5O5J - chains A and M of the 24 polymer chains in the assembly; structure by electron microscopy, 3.45 A resolution.

# Chain A
Molecule: 16S rRNA
Organism: Mycobacterium smegmatis str. MC2 155
Sequence (1528 nucleotides; numbered 1 to 1528; the number before each row is that of its first residue):
     1 UUUUUGUUUG GAGAGUUUGA UCCUGGCUCA GGACGAACGC UGGCGGCGUG CUUAACACAU
    61 GCAAGUCGAA CGGAAAGGCC CUUUCGGGGG UACUCGAGUG GCGAACGGGU GAGUAACACG
   121 UGGGUGAUCU GCCCUGCACU UUGGGAUAAG CCUGGGAAAC UGGGUCUAAU ACCGAAUACA
   181 CCCUGCUGGU CGCAUGGCCU GGUAGGGGAA AGCUUUUGCG GUGUGGGAUG GGCCCGCGGC
   241 CUAUCAGCUU GUUGGUGGGG UGAUGGCCUA CCAAGGCGAC GACGGGUAGC CGGCCUGAGA
   301 GGGUGACCGG CCACACUGGG ACUGAGAUAC GGCCCAGACU CCUACGGGAG GCAGCAGUGG
   361 GGAAUAUUGC ACAAUGGGCG CAAGCCUGAU GCAGCGACGC CGCGUGAGGG AUGACGGCCU
   421 UCGGGUUGUA AACCUCUUUC AGCACAGACG AAGCGCAAGU GACGGUAUGU GCAGAAGAAG
   481 GACCGGCCAA CUACGUGCCA GCAGCCGCGG UAAUACGUAG GGUCCGAGCG UUGUCCGGAA
   541 UUACUGGGCG UAAAGAGCUC GUAGGUGGUU UGUCGCGUUG UUCGUGAAAA CUCACAGCUU
   601 AACUGUGGGC GUGCGGGCGA UACGGGCAGA CUAGAGUACU GCAGGGGAGA CUGGAAUUCC
   661 UGGUGUAGCG GUGGAAUGCG CAGAUAUCAG GAGGAACACC GGUGGCGAAG GCGGGUCUCU
   721 GGGCAGUAAC UGACGCUGAG GAGCGAAAGC GUGGGGAGCG AACAGGAUUA GAUACCCUGG
   781 UAGUCCACGC CGUAAACGGU GGGUACUAGG UGUGGGUUUC CUUCCUUGGG AUCCGUGCCG
   841 UAGCUAACGC AUUAAGUACC CCGCCUGGGG AGUACGGCCG CAAGGCUAAA ACUCAAAGGA
   901 AUUGACGGGG GCCCGCACAA GCGGCGGAGC AUGUGGAUUA AUUCGAUGCA ACGCGAAGAA
   961 CCUUACCUGG GUUUGACAUG CACAGGACGC CGGCAGAGAU GUCGGUUCCC UUGUGGCCUG
  1021 UGUGCAGGUG GUGCAUGGCU GUCGUCAGCU CGUGUCGUGA GAUGUUGGGU UAAGUCCCGC
  1081 AACGAGCGCA ACCCUUGUCU CAUGUUGCCA GCACGUUAUG GUGGGGACUC GUGAGAGACU
  1141 GCCGGGGUCA ACUCGGAGGA AGGUGGGGAU GACGUCAAGU CAUCAUGCCC CUUAUGUCCA
  1201 GGGCUUCACA CAUGCUACAA UGGCCGGUAC AAAGGGCUGC GAUGCCGUGA GGUGGAGCGA
  1261 AUCCUUUCAA AGCCGGUCUC AGUUCGGAUC GGGGUCUGCA ACUCGACCCC GUGAAGUCGG
  1321 AGUCGCUAGU AAUCGCAGAU CAGCAACGCU GCGGUGAAUA CGUUCCCGGG CCUUGUACAC
  1381 ACCGCCCGUC ACGUCAUGAA AGUCGGUAAC ACCCGAAGCC GGUGGCCUAA CCCUUGUGGA
  1441 GGGAGCCGUC GAAGGUGGGA UCGGCGAUUG GGACGAAGUC GUAACAAGGU AGCCGUACCG
  1501 GAAGGUGCGG CUGGAUCACC UCCUUUCU
Unresolved in the structure: 1-6, 1518-1528
Metal / ion sites: Mg2+ site 1 near U17 (its only coordinating residue here); Mg2+ site 2 near G25 (its only coordinating residue here); Mg2+ site 3 near A37 (its only coordinating residue here); Mg2+ site 4 near G42 (its only coordinating residue here); Mg2+ site 5: U52, G111; Mg2+ site 6 near U52 (its only coordinating residue here); Mg2+ site 7 near A57 (its only coordinating residue here); Mg2+ site 8: A63, C386, U387; Mg2+ site 9: U66, G101; Mg2+ site 10 near G96 (its only coordinating residue here); Mg2+ site 11 near G103 (its only coordinating residue here); Mg2+ site 12 near A105 (its only coordinating residue here); 116 more Mg2+ sites not listed

# Chain M
Molecule: 30S ribosomal protein S13
Organism: Mycobacterium smegmatis str. MC2 155
Reference sequence: A0QSL5 (RS13_MYCS2); residues 1-124 here = UniProt positions 1-124
Chain sequence (124 residues; numbered 1 to 124; the number before each row is that of its first residue):
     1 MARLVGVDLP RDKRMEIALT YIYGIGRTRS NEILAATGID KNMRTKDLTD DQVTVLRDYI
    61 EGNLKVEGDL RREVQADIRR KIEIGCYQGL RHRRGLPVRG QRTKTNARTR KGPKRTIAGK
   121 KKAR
Unresolved in the structure: 1, 118-124

# Chain A / chain M interface
Contacting residue pairs (83):
  G929(A) with Arg108(M), phosphate contact
  C930(A) with Asn106(M), base contact; Ala107(M), phosphate contact; Arg108(M), hydrogen bond to the phosphate; Thr109(M), hydrogen bond to the phosphate
  A931(A) with Gln101(M), phosphate contact; Arg102(M), phosphate contact; Asn106(M), hydrogen bond to the phosphate
  U932(A) with Arg102(M), salt bridge to the phosphate; Thr105(M), base contact
  G933(A) with Arg102(M), salt bridge to the phosphate; Thr105(M), base contact
  U934(A) with Lys104(M), base contact
  G935(A) with Lys104(M), base contact
  U1206(A) with Gln101(M), phosphate contact; Thr103(M), phosphate contact; Lys104(M), phosphate contact
  C1207(A) with Arg91(M), salt bridge to the phosphate; Leu96(M), phosphate contact; Thr103(M), hydrogen bond to the sugar; Lys104(M), base contact; Lys111(M), hydrogen bond to the sugar
  A1208(A) with Leu96(M), phosphate contact; Lys111(M), salt bridge to the phosphate; Arg115(M), hydrogen bond to the sugar; Ile117(M), base contact
  C1209(A) with Lys104(M), hydrogen bond to the base; Arg108(M), salt bridge to the phosphate; Lys111(M), salt bridge to the phosphate; Arg115(M), phosphate contact; Thr116(M), phosphate contact; Ile117(M), hydrogen bond to the sugar
  A1210(A) with Lys114(M), salt bridge to the phosphate; Thr116(M), hydrogen bond to the phosphate
  U1277(A) with Arg14(M), hydrogen bond to the sugar
  C1278(A) with Arg14(M), sugar contact; Arg44(M), salt bridge to the phosphate
  U1279(A) with Arg44(M), salt bridge to the phosphate
  U1283(A) with Lys13(M), phosphate contact
  U1284(A) with Lys13(M), salt bridge to the phosphate; Arg14(M), hydrogen bond to the base; Ile17(M), base contact; Tyr21(M), hydrogen bond to the phosphate; Arg27(M), hydrogen bond to the sugar
  A1288(A) with Thr109(M), base contact
  U1289(A) with Gln101(M), hydrogen bond to the phosphate; Thr109(M), sugar contact; Arg110(M), hydrogen bond to the sugar
  C1290(A) with His92(M), hydrogen bond to the phosphate; Pro97(M), phosphate contact; Val98(M), hydrogen bond to the phosphate; Arg99(M), salt bridge to the phosphate; Gln101(M), phosphate contact; Arg110(M), salt bridge to the phosphate
  G1291(A) with Val74(M), sugar contact; Asp77(M), hydrogen bond to the sugar; Ile78(M), sugar contact; Lys81(M), salt bridge to the phosphate; Gln88(M), phosphate contact; His92(M), salt bridge to the phosphate; Arg99(M), salt bridge to the phosphate
  G1292(A) with Asp77(M), sugar contact; Arg80(M), salt bridge to the phosphate; Lys81(M), salt bridge to the phosphate
  U1303(A) with Tyr87(M), sugar contact
  C1304(A) with Gly100(M), sugar contact
  G1305(A) with Arg99(M), phosphate contact
  C1310(A) with Thr28(M), hydrogen bond to the phosphate; Arg29(M), hydrogen bond to the sugar
  G1311(A) with Tyr23(M), phosphate contact; Gly24(M), sugar contact; Ile25(M), phosphate contact; Gly26(M), hydrogen bond to the phosphate; Arg27(M), phosphate contact; Thr28(M), phosphate contact; Arg29(M), hydrogen bond to the phosphate; Leu70(M), sugar contact
  U1312(A) with Ile22(M), phosphate contact; Tyr23(M), phosphate contact; Gly24(M), phosphate contact; Ile25(M), phosphate contact; Gly26(M), phosphate contact
  A1314(A) with Thr109(M), base contact
Interface residues without a listed pair, chain A (33 interface residues in all): G936, C1211, C1302, G1313
Interface residues without a listed pair, chain M (46 interface residues in all): Asp12, Glu16, Thr20

# Overview
33 residues of chain A face 46 of chain M across their interface; the contacts include 22 hydrogen bonds and
17 salt bridges. Polar pairs include C1209(A)-Lys104(M), U1284(A)-Arg14(M) and C1207(A)-Thr103(M). U52(A) and
G111(A) coordinate Mg2+ site 5. A63(A), C386(A) and U387(A) coordinate Mg2+ site 8.
Chain A is 16S rRNA and chain M is 30S ribosomal protein S13, both from Mycobacterium smegmatis str. MC2 155;
the structure, Structure of the 30S small ribosomal subunit from Mycobacterium smegmatis, was determined by
electron microscopy, deposited together with 5O60 and 5O61.
